Entry 8UX1 (electron microscopy, 2.50 A resolution); this record covers chains E and J of the 12 polymer chains in the assembly.

# Chain E
Protein: Histone H3
From: Drosophila melanogaster
Notes: engineered mutation(s): C110S
Reference sequence: A0A653DHJ5 (A0A653DHJ5_CALMS); residues 0-135 here correspond to UniProt positions 1-136 (UniProt number = residue number + 1)
Chain sequence (136 residues; each row starts with the number of its first residue; numbering starts at 0):
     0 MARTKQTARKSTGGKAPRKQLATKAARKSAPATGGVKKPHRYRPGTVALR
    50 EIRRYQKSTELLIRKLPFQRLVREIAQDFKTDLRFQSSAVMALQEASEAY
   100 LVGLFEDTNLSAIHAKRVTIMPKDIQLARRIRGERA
Not modelled in the structure: 0-36, 135

# Chain J
Molecule: 153-bp Widom 601 DNA reverse strand
Sequence (153 nucleotides; row label = number of the first residue in the row; numbers below 1 keep their minus sign (DA-76 is residue -76)):
   -76 ATCCTGGAGAATCCCGGTGCCGAGGCCGCTCAATTGGTCGTAGACAGCTC
   -26 TAGCACCGCTTAAACGCACGTACGCGCTGTCCCCCGCGTTTTAACCGCCA
    24 AGGGGATTACTCCCTAGTCTCCAGGCACGTGTCAGATATATACATCCTGT
    74 GAT
Not modelled in the structure: -76 to -74, 73-76

# How chain E and chain J interact
Pairs across the interface (23):
  Arg40(E) - DC70(J)  sugar contact
  Tyr41(E) - DC69(J)  phosphate contact
  Tyr41(E) - DC70(J)  sugar contact
  Arg42(E) - DA-5(J)  salt bridge to the phosphate
  Arg42(E) - DC70(J)  hydrogen bond to the phosphate
  Pro43(E) - DA-5(J)  phosphate contact
  Thr45(E) - DC70(J)  hydrogen bond to the phosphate
  Arg63(E) - DA-14(J)  phosphate contact
  Arg72(E) - DC-23(J)  salt bridge to the phosphate
  Arg83(E) - DG-24(J)  base contact
  Arg83(E) - DC-23(J)  phosphate contact
  Phe84(E) - DG-24(J)  sugar contact
  Phe84(E) - DC-23(J)  hydrogen bond to the phosphate
  Gln85(E) - DG-24(J)  hydrogen bond to the phosphate
  Ser86(E) - DG-24(J)  phosphate contact
  Arg116(E) - DG-3(J)  phosphate contact
  Arg116(E) - DC-2(J)  salt bridge to the phosphate
  Val117(E) - DC-4(J)  phosphate contact
  Val117(E) - DG-3(J)  hydrogen bond to the phosphate
  Thr118(E) - DC-4(J)  hydrogen bond to the phosphate
  Thr118(E) - DG-3(J)  hydrogen bond to the phosphate
  Met120(E) - DG-3(J)  phosphate contact
  Met120(E) - DC-2(J)  phosphate contact
Interface residues without a listed pair, chain E (19 interface residues in all): His39, Leu82, Lys115, Lys122
Interface residues without a listed pair, chain J (11 interface residues in all): DA-13, DT71

# In short
The interface between chain E and chain J involves 19 residues on one side and 11 on the other, with 7
hydrogen bonds and 3 salt bridges. Polar pairs include Arg42(E)-DC70(J), Thr45(E)-DC70(J) and
Phe84(E)-DC-23(J).
Here chain E is Histone H3 (Drosophila melanogaster) and chain J is 153-bp Widom 601 DNA reverse strand. Entry
8UX1 (Cryo-EM structure of Ran bound to RCC1 and the nucleosome core particle) was determined by electron
microscopy.
